Entry 1F92 (X-ray diffraction, 2.60 A resolution); this record covers chain A.

# Chain A
Protein: Urokinase-type plasminogen activator
Source organism: Homo sapiens
Notes: EC 3.4.21.73; fragment: b chain
Reference sequence: P00749 (UROK_HUMAN); the construct lacks a stretch of the UniProt sequence and is renumbered around it, so the offset changes along the chain: 16-37 = UniProt 159-180; 38-60 = UniProt 185-207; 63-97 = UniProt 214-248; 98-110 = UniProt 251-263; 6 more segments
Amino-acid sequence (253 residues; each row starts with the number of its first residue; note: 1 number in that range is skipped by the numbering (no residue carries it; nothing is unmodelled there); a row labelled like 37A-37D holds insertion residues (37A, then the next letters in order)):
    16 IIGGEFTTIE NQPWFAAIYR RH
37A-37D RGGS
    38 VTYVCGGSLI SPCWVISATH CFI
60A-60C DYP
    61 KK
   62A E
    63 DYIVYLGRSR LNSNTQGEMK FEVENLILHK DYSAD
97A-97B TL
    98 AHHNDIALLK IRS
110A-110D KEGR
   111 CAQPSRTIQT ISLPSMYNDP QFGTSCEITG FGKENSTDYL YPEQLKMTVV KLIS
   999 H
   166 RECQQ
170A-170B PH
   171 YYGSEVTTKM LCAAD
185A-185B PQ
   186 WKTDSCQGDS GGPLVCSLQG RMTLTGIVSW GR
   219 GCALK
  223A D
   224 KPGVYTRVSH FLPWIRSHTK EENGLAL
Not modelled in the structure: 245-250
Differences from the reference sequence: engineered mutation Cys136 (Ser279 in P00749)
Cystine bridges: Cys42-Cys58, Cys50-Cys111, Cys136-Cys201, Cys168-Cys182, Cys191-Cys220

# Summary
Chain A is Urokinase-type plasminogen activator (Homo sapiens); the structure, Urokinase plasminogen activator
B chain-uki-1D complex, was determined by X-ray diffraction together with 1F5K and 1F5L from the same study.
